8TLE - chains A and X; structure by X-ray diffraction, 2.08 A resolution.

Chain A:
Name: Cell division cycle-associated protein 7
Source organism: Mus musculus
Reference sequence: Q9D0M2 (CDCA7_MOUSE); residues 242-382 here = UniProt positions 242-382
Sequence (144 residues; row label = number of the first residue in the row):
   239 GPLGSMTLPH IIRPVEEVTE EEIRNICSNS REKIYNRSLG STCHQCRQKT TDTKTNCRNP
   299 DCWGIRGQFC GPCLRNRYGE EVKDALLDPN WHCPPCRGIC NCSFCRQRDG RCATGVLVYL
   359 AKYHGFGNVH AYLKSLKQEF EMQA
Disordered / not traced: 239-243, 347-382
Sequence notes: expression tag (239-241)
Bound ions: Zn2+ site 1: Cys281, Cys284, Cys308, Cys311; Zn2+ site 2: His282, Cys338, Cys340, Cys343; Zn2+ site 3: Cys295, Cys300, Cys331, Cys334
What the authors report for this chain:
  - mutagenesis - R285H, G305V, R315H: abolished localization

Chain X:
Molecule: ssDNA
Sequence (36 nucleotides; each row starts with the number of its first residue):
     1 AGCGACGCCC TGTCGCTGAG AAGCGTTTGC GTCGCA
Disordered / not traced: 1-7, 31-36
Bound ions: Mg2+ near DG20 (its only coordinating residue here)

How chain A and chain X interact:
Pairs across the interface (23):
  Met244(A) - DA22(X)  sugar contact
  Thr245(A) - DG20(X)  hydrogen bond to the phosphate
  Thr245(A) - DA21(X)  sugar contact
  Thr245(A) - DA22(X)  phosphate contact
  Leu246(A) - DA22(X)  hydrogen bond to the phosphate
  Ser268(A) - DT28(X)  hydrogen bond to the base
  Arg269(A) - DT28(X)  base contact
  Arg275(A) - DC24(X)  phosphate contact
  Arg275(A) - DG25(X)  salt bridge to the phosphate
  Thr280(A) - DG23(X)  hydrogen bond to the phosphate
  Arg285(A) - DG23(X)  base contact
  Arg285(A) - DC24(X)  hydrogen bond to the base
  Arg285(A) - DG25(X)  base contact
  Gln286(A) - DG25(X)  hydrogen bond to the base
  Gln286(A) - DT27(X)  hydrogen bond to the base
  Lys287(A) - DG23(X)  salt bridge to the phosphate
  Lys287(A) - DC24(X)  phosphate contact
  Asp299(A) - DG20(X)  base contact
  Trp301(A) - DG20(X)  stacking on the base
  Trp301(A) - DA21(X)  hydrogen bond to the phosphate
  Gly302(A) - DA22(X)  phosphate contact
  Ile303(A) - DA22(X)  hydrogen bond to the phosphate
  Ile303(A) - DG23(X)  phosphate contact
Other interface residues (no listed pair), chain A (17 interface residues in all): Tyr273, Cys284, Cys300

Overview:
17 residues of chain A face 8 of chain X across their interface; the contacts include 9 hydrogen bonds, 2 salt
bridges and 1 aromatic stacking contact. Polar contacts include Ser268(A)-DT28(X), Arg285(A)-DC24(X) and
Gln286(A)-DG25(X). Cys281(A), Cys284(A), Cys308(A) and Cys311(A) coordinate Zn2+ site 1. The paper reports
that R285H, G305V and R315H of chain A abolish localization.
Chain A is Cell division cycle-associated protein 7 (Mus musculus) and chain X is ssDNA; the structure, CDCA7
(Mouse) Binds Non-B-form 36-mer DNA oligo (sg C2-Form 1), was determined by X-ray diffraction, deposited
together with 8TLF, 8TLG, 8TLH, 8TLJ and 8TLK.
